6YUR - chains E and G; structure by X-ray diffraction, 1.96 A resolution.

Chain E (and G):
Name: Enoyl-[acyl-carrier-protein] reductase [NADPH]
From: Staphylococcus aureus
Notes: EC 1.3.1.39; chain G of this document is another copy of the same molecule, construct and numbering; everything in this record applies to it too
UniProt: A0A0J9X1X7 (A0A0J9X1X7_STAAU); residues -16 to 256 here correspond to UniProt positions 1-273 (UniProt number = residue number + 17)
Amino-acid sequence (282 residues; numbered -25 to 256; the number before each row is that of its first residue; numbers below 1 keep their minus sign (Met-25 is residue -25)):
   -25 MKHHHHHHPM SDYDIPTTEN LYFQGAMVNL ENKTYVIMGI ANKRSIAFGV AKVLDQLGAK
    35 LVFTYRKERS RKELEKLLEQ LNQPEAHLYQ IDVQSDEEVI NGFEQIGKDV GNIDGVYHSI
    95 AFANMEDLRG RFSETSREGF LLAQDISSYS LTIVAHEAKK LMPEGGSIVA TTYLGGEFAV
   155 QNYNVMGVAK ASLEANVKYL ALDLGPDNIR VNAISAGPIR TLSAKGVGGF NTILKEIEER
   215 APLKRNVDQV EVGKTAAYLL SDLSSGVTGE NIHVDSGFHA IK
Not modelled in the structure: -25 to 0 (chain G: -25 to 2)
Sequence notes: initiating methionine (-25); expression tag (-24 to -17)
Residues lining bound ligands:
  - F9T (6-[4-(4-hexyl-2-oxidanyl-phenoxy)phenoxy]pyridin-2-ol): Ala95, Phe96, Ala97, Asn98, Met99, Leu102, Tyr147, Val154, Gln155, Asn156, Tyr157, Met160, Lys164, Pro192, Ser197, Ala198, Gly200, Val201, Gly202, Phe204, Ile207
  - NADP (NAP; NADP nicotinamide-adenine-dinucleotide phosphate): Gly13, Ile14, Ala15, Ser19, Ile20, Tyr39, Arg40, Lys41, Ser44, Ile65, Asp66, Val67, Gln68, Ser93, Ile94, Ala95, Phe96, Ile120, Thr145, Thr146, Tyr147, Tyr157, Lys164, Ala190, Gly191, Pro192, Ile193, Thr195, Leu196, Ser197, Phe204

Chain E / chain G interface:
Pairs across the interface - 92 pairs, chain E then chain G:
  Val67(E) - Arg111(G)  hydrogen bond (backbone-side chain)
  Gln68(E) - Arg111(G)
  Ser69(E) - Arg111(G)
  Asp70(E) - Arg111(G)  salt bridge
  Arg105(E) - Lys133(G)
  Arg105(E) - Asp177(G)  salt bridge
  Arg105(E) - Leu178(G)
  Arg105(E) - Asp181(G)  salt bridge
  Phe106(E) - Thr126(G)
  Phe106(E) - Asn170(G)
  Phe106(E) - Tyr173(G)  hydrophobic
  Phe106(E) - Leu174(G)  hydrophobic
  Phe106(E) - Asp177(G)  hydrogen bond (backbone-side chain)
  Ser107(E) - Thr126(G)
  Ser107(E) - His130(G)
  Ser107(E) - Leu174(G)
  Ser107(E) - Asp177(G)  hydrogen bond
  Ser107(E) - Leu178(G)
  Glu108(E) - His130(G)
  Thr109(E) - Tyr123(G)  hydrogen bond (backbone-side chain)
  Ser110(E) - Tyr123(G)
  Arg111(E) - Val67(G)  hydrogen bond (side chain-backbone)
  Arg111(E) - Gln68(G)
  Arg111(E) - Ser69(G)
  Arg111(E) - Asp70(G)  salt bridge
  Arg111(E) - Asp119(G)  salt bridge
  Arg111(E) - Tyr123(G)  hydrogen bond (backbone-side chain)
  Phe114(E) - Gln118(G)
  Phe114(E) - Ser122(G)
  Phe114(E) - Tyr123(G)  hydrophobic
  Phe114(E) - Ser166(G)
  Phe114(E) - Asn170(G)
  Leu115(E) - Leu115(G)
  Leu115(E) - Gln118(G)
  Leu115(E) - Asp119(G)
  Gln118(E) - Phe114(G)
  Gln118(E) - Leu115(G)
  Gln118(E) - Gln118(G)  hydrogen bond
  Gln118(E) - Ser166(G)
  Asp119(E) - Arg111(G)  salt bridge
  Asp119(E) - Leu115(G)
  Ser122(E) - Phe114(G)
  Tyr123(E) - Thr109(G)  hydrogen bond (side chain-backbone)
  Tyr123(E) - Ser110(G)
  Tyr123(E) - Arg111(G)  hydrogen bond (side chain-backbone)
  Tyr123(E) - Phe114(G)  hydrophobic
  Thr126(E) - Phe106(G)
  Thr126(E) - Ser107(G)
  His130(E) - Ser107(G)
  His130(E) - Glu108(G)
  Lys133(E) - Arg105(G)
  Gly149(E) - Tyr173(G)  hydrogen bond (backbone-side chain)
  Glu151(E) - Lys172(G)  hydrogen bond (backbone-side chain)
  Phe152(E) - Tyr173(G)  hydrogen bond (backbone-side chain)
  Ala153(E) - Lys172(G)
  Ala153(E) - Tyr173(G)
  Ala153(E) - Leu176(G)
  Val154(E) - Tyr173(G)  hydrogen bond (backbone-side chain)
  Gln155(E) - Leu176(G)
  Tyr157(E) - Tyr173(G)
  Asn158(E) - Tyr173(G)
  Gly161(E) - Tyr173(G)
  Val162(E) - Ser166(G)
  Ala165(E) - Ala165(G)
  Ala165(E) - Ala169(G)  hydrophobic
  Ser166(E) - Phe114(G)
  Ser166(E) - Gln118(G)
  Ser166(E) - Val162(G)
  Ala169(E) - Val162(G)  hydrophobic
  Ala169(E) - Ala165(G)  hydrophobic
  Asn170(E) - Phe106(G)
  Asn170(E) - Phe114(G)
  Lys172(E) - Glu151(G)  hydrogen bond (side chain-backbone)
  Lys172(E) - Ala153(G)
  Tyr173(E) - Phe106(G)  hydrophobic
  Tyr173(E) - Gly149(G)  hydrogen bond (side chain-backbone)
  Tyr173(E) - Phe152(G)  hydrogen bond (side chain-backbone)
  Tyr173(E) - Ala153(G)
  Tyr173(E) - Val154(G)  hydrogen bond (side chain-backbone)
  Tyr173(E) - Tyr157(G)
  Tyr173(E) - Asn158(G)
  Tyr173(E) - Gly161(G)
  Leu174(E) - Phe106(G)  hydrophobic
  Leu174(E) - Ser107(G)
  Leu176(E) - Ala153(G)
  Leu176(E) - Gln155(G)
  Asp177(E) - Arg105(G)  salt bridge
  Asp177(E) - Phe106(G)  hydrogen bond (side chain-backbone)
  Asp177(E) - Ser107(G)  hydrogen bond
  Leu178(E) - Arg105(G)
  Leu178(E) - Ser107(G)
  Asp181(E) - Arg105(G)  salt bridge
Interface residues without a listed pair, chain E (43 interface residues in all): Ile127, Gly150
Interface residues without a listed pair, chain G (42 interface residues in all): Ile127

In short:
43 residues of chain E and 42 residues of chain G are in contact, with 19 hydrogen bonds and 8 salt bridges.
Polar contacts include Asp70(E)-Arg111(G), Arg105(E)-Asp177(G) and Arg105(E)-Asp181(G). Ligands of chain E:
NADP and compound F9T.
Chain E and chain G are both Enoyl-[acyl-carrier-protein] reductase [NADPH] (Staphylococcus aureus); the
structure, Crystal structure of S. aureus FabI inhibited by SKTS1, was determined by X-ray diffraction (same
publication as 6YUU).
